9DIO - chains A and E of the 6 polymer chains in the assembly; structure by X-ray diffraction, 2.70 A resolution.

# Chain A (and E)
Protein: Hemagglutinin HA1
Organism: Influenza A virus
Notes: chain E of this document is another copy of the same molecule, construct and numbering; everything in this record applies to it too
Reference sequence: A0A8E4ZAK5 (A0A8E4ZAK5_9INFA); the construct lacks a stretch of the UniProt sequence, so the offset changes along the chain: 11-55 = UniProt 17-61; 56-83 = UniProt 63-90; 84-96 = UniProt 92-104; 97-125 = UniProt 106-134; 3 more segments
Sequence (325 residues; row label = number of the first residue in the row; a row labelled like 125A-125B holds insertion residues (125A, then the next letters in order)):
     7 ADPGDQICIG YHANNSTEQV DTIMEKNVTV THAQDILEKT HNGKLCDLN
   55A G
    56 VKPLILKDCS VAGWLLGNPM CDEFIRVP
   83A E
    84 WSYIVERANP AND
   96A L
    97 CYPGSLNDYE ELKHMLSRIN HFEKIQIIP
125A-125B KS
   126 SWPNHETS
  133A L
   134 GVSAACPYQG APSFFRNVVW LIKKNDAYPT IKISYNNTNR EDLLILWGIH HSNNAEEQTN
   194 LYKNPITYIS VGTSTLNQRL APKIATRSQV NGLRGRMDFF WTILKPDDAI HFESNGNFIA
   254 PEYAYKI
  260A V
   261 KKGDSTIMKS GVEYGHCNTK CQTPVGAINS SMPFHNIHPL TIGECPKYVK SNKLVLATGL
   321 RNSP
Disordered / not traced: 7-8, 324 (chain E: 7, 324)
Construct notes: expression tag (7-10); conflict Met111 (Leu120 in A0A8E4ZAK5), Ile199 (Thr211 in A0A8E4ZAK5), Ala214 (Val226 in A0A8E4ZAK5), Leu226 (Gln238 in A0A8E4ZAK5); engineered mutation Gln122 (Leu131 in A0A8E4ZAK5)
Disulfides: Cys52-Cys277, Cys64-Cys76, Cys97-Cys139, Cys281-Cys305
Glycans and other covalent adducts: N-acetylglucosamine (NAG) linked to Asn33, Asn169

# How chain A and chain E interact
Contacting residue pairs (18):
  His184(A) - Asn210(E)
  Lys216(A) - Asn210(E)  hydrogen bond (side chain-backbone)
  Lys216(A) - Arg212(E)
  Ile217(A) - Arg212(E)  hydrogen bond (backbone-side chain)
  Ala218(A) - Ser203(E)
  Thr219(A) - Gly205(E)
  Thr219(A) - His244(E)
  Arg220(A) - Thr206(E)
  Arg220(A) - Asn210(E)  hydrogen bond
  Arg220(A) - His244(E)
  Ser221(A) - Thr206(E)
  Ser221(A) - Ser207(E)
  Ser221(A) - Asp241(E)  hydrogen bond
  Ser221(A) - Ala242(E)  hydrogen bond (side chain-backbone)
  Ser221(A) - His244(E)  hydrogen bond
  Val223(A) - Ser207(E)
  Arg229(A) - Thr206(E)
  Arg229(A) - Ser207(E)  hydrogen bond (side chain-backbone)
Other interface residues (no listed pair), chain A (10 interface residues in all): Arg227
Other interface residues (no listed pair), chain E (10 interface residues in all): Leu209

# In short
The chain A/chain E interface involves 10 residues from each chain, with 7 hydrogen bonds. Polar pairs include
Lys216(A)-Asn210(E), Ile217(A)-Arg212(E) and Arg220(A)-Asn210(E). Covalently linked N-acetylglucosamine: at
Asn33(A) and Asn169(A).
Both chains are Hemagglutinin HA1 (Influenza A virus). Entry 9DIO (Crystal structure of H5 hemagglutinin Q226L
mutant from the influenza virus A/Texas/37/2024 (H5N1) with LSTc) was determined by X-ray diffraction (same
publication as 9DIP and 9DIQ).
